Entry 8X0U (X-ray diffraction, 2.65 A resolution); this record covers chains D and E of the 6 polymer chains in the assembly.

# Chain D (and E)
Protein: Cupin conserved barrel domain protein
Source organism: Stachybotrys sp
Notes: chain E of this document is another copy of the same molecule, construct and numbering; everything in this record applies to it too
Chain sequence (207 residues; numbered 1 to 207; the number before each row is that of its first residue):
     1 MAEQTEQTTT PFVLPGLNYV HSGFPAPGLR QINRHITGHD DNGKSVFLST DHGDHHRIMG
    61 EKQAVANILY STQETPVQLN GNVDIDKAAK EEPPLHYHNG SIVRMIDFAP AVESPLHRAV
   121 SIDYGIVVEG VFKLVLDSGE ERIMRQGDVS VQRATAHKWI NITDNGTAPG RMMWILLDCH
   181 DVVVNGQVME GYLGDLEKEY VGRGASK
Not modelled in the structure: 1-12, 197-207 (chain E: 1-12, 202-207)
From the paper describing this entry:
  - mutagenesis - H117A, D123A, Q152A, Q152A/H157A, H157A, W159F, W159L: unchanged catalytic activity
  - mutagenesis - R104K, H117A/D123A, H117A/Q152A, H117A/H157A, D123A/Q152A, D123A/H157A, D123A/Q152A/H157A: decreased catalytic activity
  - catalytic residues: Arg104, His117, Asp123 (from molecular simulation)
  - mutagenesis - R104A, W159A: abolished catalytic activity on formation of compound 5

# Chain D / chain E interface
Residue-residue contacts (35):
  His21(D) with Ile32(E), hydrogen bond (side chain-backbone); Asn33(E), hydrogen bond; Asp51(E), hydrogen bond (side chain-backbone); His52(E)
  Ser22(D) with Gln31(E); His52(E), hydrogen bond
  Pro25(D) with Gln31(E)
  Ala26(D) with Gln31(E)
  Pro27(D) with Gln31(E); Ile32(E); Asn33(E)
  Gly28(D) with Arg30(E), hydrogen bond (backbone-side chain); Gln31(E), hydrogen bond (backbone-backbone)
  Leu29(D) with Leu29(E); Arg30(E); Gln31(E), hydrogen bond (backbone-backbone)
  Arg30(D) with Gly28(E), hydrogen bond (side chain-backbone); Leu29(E); Arg30(E); Glu129(E), salt bridge
  Gln31(D) with Ser22(E); Pro25(E); Ala26(E); Pro27(E); Gly28(E), hydrogen bond (backbone-backbone); Leu29(E), hydrogen bond (backbone-backbone)
  Ile32(D) with His21(E), hydrogen bond (backbone-side chain)
  Asn33(D) with Tyr19(E); His21(E), hydrogen bond; Pro27(E)
  Thr50(D) with His21(E)
  Asp51(D) with His21(E)
  His52(D) with His21(E); Ser22(E)
  Glu129(D) with Arg30(E), salt bridge
Other interface residues (no listed pair), chain D (16 interface residues in all): Tyr19
Other interface residues (no listed pair), chain E (16 interface residues in all): Thr50

# In short
Chain D and chain E each contribute 16 residues to their interface; the contacts include 12 hydrogen bonds and
2 salt bridges. Polar pairs include Arg30(D)-Glu129(E), His21(D)-Ile32(E) and His21(D)-Asn33(E). The paper
reports catalytic residues Arg104(D), His117(D) and Asp123(D); R104K, H117A/D123A and H117A/Q152A of chain D,
among others, reduce catalytic activity; 16 substitutions were tested in all.
Both chains are Cupin conserved barrel domain protein (Stachybotrys sp). Entry 8X0U (Crystal structure of
cupin-like fold protein StrC from Stachybotrys sp.g12) was determined by X-ray diffraction together with 8X0V
from the same study.
